6VQX - chains B and C of the 11 polymer chains in the assembly; structure by electron microscopy, 3.15 A resolution.

# Chain B
Protein: CRISPR-associated protein Csy1
Organism: Pseudomonas aeruginosa
UniProtKB: Q02ML9 (CSY1_PSEAB); numbering as in UniProt (aligned over 1-434)
Amino-acid sequence (434 residues; numbered 1 to 434; the number before each row is that of its first residue):
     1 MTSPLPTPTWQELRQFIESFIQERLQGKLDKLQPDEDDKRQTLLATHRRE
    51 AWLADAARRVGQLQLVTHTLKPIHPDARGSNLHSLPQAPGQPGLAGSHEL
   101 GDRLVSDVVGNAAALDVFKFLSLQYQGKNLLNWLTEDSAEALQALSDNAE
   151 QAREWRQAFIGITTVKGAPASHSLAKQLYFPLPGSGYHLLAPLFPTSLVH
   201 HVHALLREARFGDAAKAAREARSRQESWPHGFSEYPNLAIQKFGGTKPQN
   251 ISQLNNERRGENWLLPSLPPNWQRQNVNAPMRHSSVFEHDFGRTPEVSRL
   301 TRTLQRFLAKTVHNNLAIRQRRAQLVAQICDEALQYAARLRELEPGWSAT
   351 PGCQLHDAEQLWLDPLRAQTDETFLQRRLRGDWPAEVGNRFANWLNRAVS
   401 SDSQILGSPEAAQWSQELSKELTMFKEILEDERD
Not modelled in the structure: 1-12

# Chain C
Protein: Type I-F CRISPR-associated protein Csy2
Organism: Pseudomonas aeruginosa
UniProtKB: B3G161 (B3G161_PSEAI); numbering as in UniProt (aligned over 1-327)
Amino-acid sequence (327 residues; row label = number of the first residue in the row):
     1 MSVTDPEALLLLPRLSIQNANAISSPLTWGFPSPGAFTGFVHALQRRVGI
    51 SLDIELDGVGIVCHRFEAQISQPAGKRTKVFNLTRNPLNRDGSTAAIVEE
   101 GRAHLEVSLLLGVHGDGLDDHPAQEIARQVQEQAGAMRLAGGSILPWCNE
   151 RFPAPNAELLMLGGSDEQRRKNQRRLTRRLLPGFALVSREALLQQHLETL
   201 RTTLPEATTLDALLDLCRINFEPPATSSEEEASPPDAAWQVRDKPGWLVP
   251 IPAGYNALSPLYLPGEVRNARDRETPLRFVENLFGLGEWLSPHRVAALSD
   301 LLWYHHAEPDKGLYRWSTPRFVEHAIA
Not modelled in the structure: 1-2, 224-238, 323-327

# Chain B / chain C interface
Pairs across the interface - 185 pairs, chain B then chain C:
  H68(B) with E281(C), salt bridge
  H74(B) with V98(C)
  P75(B) with V98(C)
  L82(B) with L258(C), hydrophobic; F279(C), hydrophobic
  S84(B) with L258(C), hydrogen bond (side chain-backbone)
  P86(B) with N256(C); E281(C)
  Q87(B) with N256(C)
  P89(B) with L313(C)
  Q91(B) with L313(C); R315(C)
  P92(B) with L193(C); Q194(C)
  G93(B) with E190(C); L193(C); Q194(C)
  L94(B) with E190(C); A207(C); A253(C), hydrophobic; L283(C), hydrophobic; F284(C); R315(C)
  A95(B) with A207(C), hydrophobic; T208(C); L283(C); F284(C), hydrogen bond (backbone-backbone)
  G96(B) with T208(C)
  S97(B) with E281(C), hydrogen bond
  E99(B) with E206(C); A207(C), hydrogen bond (side chain-backbone)
  L100(B) with E206(C)
  R103(B) with E206(C), salt bridge
  P169(B) with Y262(C), hydrophobic; E266(C); V267(C); R268(C), hydrogen bond (backbone-backbone)
  A170(B) with R268(C); F279(C)
  S171(B) with R268(C), hydrogen bond (backbone-backbone); N269(C)
  H172(B) with N269(C)
  Q177(B) with N269(C), hydrogen bond (side chain-backbone); A270(C); R271(C), hydrogen bond (side chain-backbone)
  L178(B) with Y255(C)
  Y179(B) with R271(C); D272(C), hydrogen bond
  F180(B) with A307(C), hydrophobic; Y314(C), hydrophobic; R315(C); W316(C), hydrophobic
  P181(B) with H42(C); H305(C)
  L182(B) with P309(C), hydrophobic
  P183(B) with A307(C)
  Y187(B) with H42(C), hydrogen bond; R46(C), hydrogen bond; T275(C); P276(C)
  H188(B) with L261(C); P276(C); P309(C); Y314(C)
  L189(B) with D272(C); T275(C); P276(C), hydrogen bond (backbone-backbone); L277(C); R278(C)
  L190(B) with Y255(C), hydrophobic; R278(C); V280(C), hydrophobic; Y314(C), hydrophobic
  A191(B) with R278(C), hydrogen bond (backbone-backbone); F279(C); V280(C), hydrogen bond (backbone-backbone)
  P192(B) with V280(C)
  L193(B) with V280(C), hydrogen bond (backbone-backbone)
  F194(B) with P26(C), hydrophobic
  P195(B) with P26(C)
  L198(B) with F284(C), hydrophobic
  V199(B) with L27(C), hydrophobic
  H201(B) with E206(C), salt bridge
  R210(B) with R77(C)
  A218(B) with W239(C)
  A221(B) with W239(C)
  R222(B) with I219(C); W239(C)
  Q225(B) with W239(C)
  S227(B) with F221(C); E222(C), hydrogen bond (side chain-backbone); W239(C)
  W228(B) with F221(C)
  H230(B) with F221(C)
  F232(B) with I219(C), hydrogen bond (backbone-backbone); W239(C), hydrophobic
  S233(B) with C217(C); R218(C)
  E234(B) with R77(C), salt bridge; L216(C); C217(C), hydrogen bond (backbone-backbone); R218(C), hydrogen bond (backbone-side chain)
  Y235(B) with A212(C), hydrogen bond (side chain-backbone); D215(C); R218(C)
  N237(B) with W29(C); K79(C), hydrogen bond
  L238(B) with T78(C), hydrogen bond (backbone-side chain); K79(C), hydrogen bond (backbone-backbone)
  A239(B) with W29(C), hydrophobic; T78(C); K79(C); F81(C), hydrophobic
  I240(B) with T78(C); K79(C); V80(C), hydrophobic; F81(C)
  Q241(B) with I23(C); E99(C)
  K242(B) with E99(C), hydrogen bond (backbone-side chain)
  L264(B) with P26(C); L27(C); W29(C), hydrophobic; F81(C), hydrophobic
  L265(B) with L27(C), hydrogen bond (backbone-backbone); T28(C); W29(C), hydrogen bond (backbone-backbone); D215(C)
  P266(B) with W29(C); D215(C); V249(C); P250(C)
  S267(B) with W29(C), hydrogen bond (backbone-backbone); G30(C); F31(C), hydrogen bond (backbone-backbone); V249(C); P250(C), hydrogen bond (side chain-backbone)
  L268(B) with W29(C), hydrophobic; G30(C); F66(C), hydrophobic; W247(C), hydrogen bond (backbone-side chain); V249(C); W289(C)
  P269(B) with C63(C), hydrophobic; F66(C), hydrophobic; W247(C); W289(C)
  P270(B) with W247(C), hydrophobic; W289(C)
  N271(B) with C63(C), hydrogen bond (side chain-backbone); H64(C), hydrogen bond (side chain-backbone); R65(C); F66(C); P182(C); F184(C)
  W272(B) with F66(C); K79(C)
  R274(B) with H64(C), hydrogen bond (side chain-backbone); R65(C); P182(C)
  N276(B) with R65(C), hydrogen bond
  F307(B) with D243(C)
  Q328(B) with R294(C)
  D331(B) with S291(C); H293(C); R294(C)
  L334(B) with L181(C); H293(C)
  Q335(B) with L181(C), hydrogen bond (side chain-backbone); P182(C); G183(C), hydrogen bond (side chain-backbone); F184(C); S291(C), hydrogen bond; P292(C)
  A338(B) with L181(C), hydrophobic; P182(C), hydrophobic
  R341(B) with R178(C)
  E342(B) with R14(C), salt bridge; P182(C)
  L343(B) with R65(C)
  I428(B) with H293(C)
  D431(B) with K171(C); R174(C); R178(C), salt bridge
  E432(B) with R178(C), salt bridge
Also at the interface, not in a pair above, chain B (93 interface residues in all): H98, S173, V202, L205, E226, G231, P236, W263, Q273, M424, E427
Also at the interface, not in a pair above, chain C (90 interface residues in all): I70, L197, T209, D211, N220, P223, P245, N282, G285

# Overview
Chain B and chain C form an interface of 93 and 90 residues respectively; the contacts include 37 hydrogen
bonds and 7 salt bridges. Polar contacts include H68(B)-E281(C), R103(B)-E206(C) and H201(B)-E206(C).
Chain B is CRISPR-associated protein Csy1 and chain C is Type I-F CRISPR-associated protein Csy2, both from
Pseudomonas aeruginosa; the structure, Type I-F CRISPR-Csy complex with its inhibitor AcrF6, was determined by
electron microscopy together with 6VQV and 6VQW from the same study.
